Entry 2LYD (solution NMR); this record covers chains A and B.

== Chain A ==
Name: Decapping protein 1
Organism: Drosophila melanogaster
UniProtKB: Q9W1H5 (Q9W1H5_DROME); residue numbers follow UniProt; this construct covers 1-127
Amino-acid sequence (134 residues; row label = number of the first residue in the row; numbers below 1 keep their minus sign (Gly-6 is residue -6)):
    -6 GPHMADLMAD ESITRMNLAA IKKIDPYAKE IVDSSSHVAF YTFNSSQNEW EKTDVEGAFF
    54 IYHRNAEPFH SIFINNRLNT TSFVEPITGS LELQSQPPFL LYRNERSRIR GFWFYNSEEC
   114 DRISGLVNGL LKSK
Construct notes: expression tag (-6 to 0)

== Chain B ==
Name: Pacman protein
Organism: Drosophila melanogaster
UniProtKB: Q9XZU2 (Q9XZU2_DROME); numbering as in UniProt (aligned over 1322-1355)
Amino-acid sequence (38 residues; numbered 1318 to 1355; the number before each row is that of its first residue):
  1318 GPQDPLLQQQ RAPFPGQMPN LPKPPLFWQQ EAQKQEAL
Construct notes: expression tag (1318-1321)

== How chain A and chain B interact ==
Contacting residue pairs (18):
  Tyr34(A) - Met1335(B)
  Tyr34(A) - Pro1336(B)
  Tyr34(A) - Leu1338(B)
  Phe36(A) - Gln1346(B)
  Asn41(A) - Lys1340(B)
  Asn41(A) - Gln1346(B)
  Glu42(A) - Lys1340(B)
  Trp43(A) - Leu1338(B)
  Trp43(A) - Lys1340(B)
  Lys45(A) - Met1335(B)
  Gln89(A) - Trp1345(B)
  Phe92(A) - Leu1338(B)
  Leu94(A) - Trp1345(B)
  Arg96(A) - Ala1349(B)
  Arg96(A) - Gln1352(B)
  Arg96(A) - Glu1353(B)
  Ser100(A) - Glu1353(B)
  Ile102(A) - Trp1345(B)
Interface residues without a listed pair, chain A (17 interface residues in all): Ser38, Glu85, Asn97, Arg99, Trp106
Interface residues without a listed pair, chain B (13 interface residues in all): Pro1339, Pro1341, Gln1350, Ala1354

== Overview ==
The interface between chain A and chain B involves 17 residues on one side and 13 on the other.
Chain A is Decapping protein 1 and chain B is Pacman protein, both from Drosophila melanogaster; the
structure, The solution structure of the Dm DCP1 EVH1 domain in complex with the XRN1 DBM peptide, was
determined by solution NMR.
